3NT6 - chains A and B; structure by X-ray diffraction, 2.00 A resolution.

== Chain A (and B) ==
Name: FAD-dependent pyridine nucleotide-disulphide oxidoreductase
Source organism: Shewanella loihica
Notes: EC 1.8.1.14; chain B of this document is another copy of the same molecule, construct and numbering; everything in this record applies to it too
UniProtKB: A3QAV3 (A3QAV3_SHELP); residues 1-566 here = UniProt positions 1-566
Sequence (574 residues; numbered 1 to 574; the number before each row is that of its first residue):
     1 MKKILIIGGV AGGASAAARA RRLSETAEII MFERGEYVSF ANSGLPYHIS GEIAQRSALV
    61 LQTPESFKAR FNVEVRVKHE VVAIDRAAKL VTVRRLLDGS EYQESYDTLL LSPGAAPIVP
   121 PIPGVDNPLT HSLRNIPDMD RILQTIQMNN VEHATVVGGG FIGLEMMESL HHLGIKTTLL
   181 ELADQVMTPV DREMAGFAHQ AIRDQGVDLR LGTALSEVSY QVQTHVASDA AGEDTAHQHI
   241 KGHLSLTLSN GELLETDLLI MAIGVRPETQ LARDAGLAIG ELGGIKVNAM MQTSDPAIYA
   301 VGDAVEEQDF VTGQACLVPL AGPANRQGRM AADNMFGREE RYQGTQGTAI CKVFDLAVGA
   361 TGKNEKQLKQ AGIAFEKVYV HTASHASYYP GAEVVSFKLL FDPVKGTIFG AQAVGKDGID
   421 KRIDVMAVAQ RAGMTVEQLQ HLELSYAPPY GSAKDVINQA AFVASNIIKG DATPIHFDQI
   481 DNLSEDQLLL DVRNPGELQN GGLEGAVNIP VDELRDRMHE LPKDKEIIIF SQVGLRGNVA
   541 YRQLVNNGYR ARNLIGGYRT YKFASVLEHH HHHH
Not modelled in the structure: 566-574
Construct notes: engineered mutation Ser43 (Cys in A3QAV3), Ser531 (Cys in A3QAV3); expression tag (567-574)
Modified positions: Mse1, Mse31, Mse139, Mse148, Mse166, Mse167, Mse187, Mse194, Mse261, Mse290, Mse291, Mse330, Mse335, Mse426, Mse434, Mse518 (selenomethionine; parent Met)
Residues lining bound ligands:
  - coenzyme A (COA), molecule 1: Val10, Ala11, Ala14, Ser15, Ala18, Arg19, Arg22, Ser39, Phe40, Ala41, Asn42, Ser43, Leu61, Gln62, Phe67, Phe71, Ala321, Asn325, Arg329
  - coenzyme A (COA), molecule 2: Tyr379, Val380, Tyr388, Tyr446, Lys454, Gln459, Phe462, Val463, Asn466, Val533, Gly534, Leu535, Asn538, Asn553
  - FAD (flavin-adenine dinucleotide), molecule 1: Ile7, Gly8, Gly9, Val10, Ala11, Gly12, Gly13, Phe32, Glu33, Arg34, Phe40, Asn42, Ser43, Leu45, Pro46, His79, Glu80, Val81, Ser112, Pro113, Gly114, Ala115, Leu133, Arg134, Phe161, Ile162, Glu165, Leu271, Val301, Gly302, Asp303, Pro319, Leu320, Ala321, Gly322, Ala324
  - FAD, molecule 2: Tyr446, Ala447, Pro448

== Chain A / chain B interface ==
Residue-residue contacts - 151 pairs, chain A then chain B:
  Arg21(A) - Arg515(B)
  Arg21(A) - Asn546(B)
  Arg22(A) - Asn538(B)
  Arg22(A) - Arg542(B)  hydrogen bond (backbone-side chain)
  Arg22(A) - Asn546(B)  hydrogen bond (backbone-side chain)
  Leu23(A) - Asn546(B)
  Ser24(A) - Asn546(B)
  Glu25(A) - Arg515(B)  salt bridge
  Glu25(A) - Gln543(B)
  Glu25(A) - Asn546(B)
  Glu25(A) - Asn547(B)
  Ala41(A) - Tyr388(B)  hydrophobic
  Ser43(A) - Tyr388(B)
  Ser43(A) - Tyr446(B)  hydrogen bond
  Ser43(A) - Pro448(B)
  Gly44(A) - Tyr388(B)
  Tyr47(A) - Tyr389(B)  hydrophobic
  Tyr47(A) - Pro448(B)  hydrophobic
  Tyr47(A) - Pro449(B)
  Glu52(A) - Tyr389(B)
  Glu52(A) - Pro390(B)
  Ile53(A) - Tyr388(B)
  Ala58(A) - Tyr388(B)
  Ala69(A) - Asp512(B)
  Ala69(A) - Arg515(B)  hydrogen bond (backbone-side chain)
  Arg70(A) - Asp512(B)  salt bridge
  Arg70(A) - Arg515(B)  hydrogen bond (backbone-side chain)
  Arg70(A) - Arg536(B)
  Arg70(A) - Gln543(B)
  Phe71(A) - Arg515(B)
  Asn72(A) - Arg515(B)
  Ala321(A) - Tyr446(B)  hydrophobic
  Gly322(A) - Ala453(B)
  Asn325(A) - Ala453(B)
  Asn325(A) - Lys454(B)
  Arg326(A) - Gln440(B)
  Arg326(A) - Leu442(B)
  Arg326(A) - Glu443(B)
  Arg326(A) - Asn458(B)
  Arg326(A) - Phe462(B)
  Arg329(A) - Phe462(B)
  Arg329(A) - Asn466(B)
  Mse330(A) - His441(B)
  Arg338(A) - Asp471(B)  salt bridge
  Gln343(A) - His441(B)
  Thr345(A) - Glu443(B)
  Gln346(A) - Glu443(B)  hydrogen bond (backbone-side chain)
  Gly347(A) - Glu443(B)  hydrogen bond (backbone-side chain)
  Thr348(A) - Glu443(B)  hydrogen bond (side chain-backbone)
  Thr348(A) - Leu444(B)
  Thr348(A) - Ser445(B)
  Ala349(A) - Ser445(B)
  Ile350(A) - Ser445(B)
  Ile350(A) - Tyr446(B)
  Ile350(A) - Ala447(B)
  Ile350(A) - Tyr450(B)  hydrophobic
  Lys352(A) - Pro449(B)
  Lys352(A) - Tyr450(B)
  Leu356(A) - Tyr450(B)
  Ala357(A) - Tyr450(B)
  Tyr388(A) - Ala41(B)  hydrophobic
  Tyr388(A) - Ser43(B)
  Tyr388(A) - Gly44(B)
  Tyr388(A) - Ile53(B)
  Tyr388(A) - Ala58(B)
  Tyr389(A) - Tyr47(B)  hydrophobic
  Pro390(A) - Glu52(B)
  Asp420(A) - Lys421(B)  salt bridge
  Asp420(A) - Tyr450(B)
  Lys421(A) - Asp420(B)  salt bridge
  Lys421(A) - Lys421(B)
  Lys421(A) - Asp424(B)  salt bridge
  Ile423(A) - Ser445(B)
  Asp424(A) - Lys421(B)
  Asp424(A) - Val425(B)
  Asp424(A) - Leu444(B)
  Asp424(A) - Ser445(B)  hydrogen bond (side chain-backbone)
  Val425(A) - Asp424(B)
  Val425(A) - Val428(B)  hydrophobic
  Ala427(A) - Glu443(B)
  Val428(A) - Val425(B)  hydrophobic
  Val428(A) - Ala429(B)
  Val428(A) - Mse434(B)
  Val428(A) - Leu442(B)  hydrophobic
  Val428(A) - Leu444(B)  hydrophobic
  Arg431(A) - His441(B)  hydrogen bond (side chain-backbone)
  Arg431(A) - Glu443(B)  salt bridge
  Ala432(A) - Ala432(B)  hydrophobic
  Ala432(A) - Mse434(B)  hydrophobic
  Mse434(A) - Val428(B)
  Mse434(A) - Ala432(B)
  Gln440(A) - Arg326(B)
  His441(A) - Arg326(B)
  His441(A) - Gln343(B)  hydrogen bond
  His441(A) - Arg431(B)  hydrogen bond (backbone-side chain)
  Leu442(A) - Arg326(B)
  Leu442(A) - Val428(B)  hydrophobic
  Glu443(A) - Thr345(B)
  Glu443(A) - Gln346(B)  hydrogen bond (side chain-backbone)
  Glu443(A) - Gly347(B)  hydrogen bond (side chain-backbone)
  Glu443(A) - Thr348(B)  hydrogen bond (backbone-side chain)
  Glu443(A) - Ala427(B)
  Glu443(A) - Arg431(B)  salt bridge
  Leu444(A) - Thr348(B)
  Leu444(A) - Asp424(B)
  Leu444(A) - Val428(B)  hydrophobic
  Ser445(A) - Thr348(B)
  Ser445(A) - Ile350(B)
  Ser445(A) - Ile423(B)
  Ser445(A) - Asp424(B)  hydrogen bond (backbone-side chain)
  Tyr446(A) - Ser43(B)  hydrogen bond
  Tyr446(A) - Ile350(B)
  Ala447(A) - Ile350(B)
  Pro448(A) - Ser43(B)
  Pro448(A) - Tyr47(B)  hydrophobic
  Pro449(A) - Lys352(B)
  Tyr450(A) - Ile350(B)  hydrophobic
  Tyr450(A) - Lys352(B)
  Tyr450(A) - Leu356(B)
  Tyr450(A) - Ala357(B)
  Tyr450(A) - Asp420(B)
  Ala453(A) - Gly322(B)
  Ala453(A) - Asn325(B)
  Lys454(A) - Asn325(B)
  Lys454(A) - Arg326(B)
  Asn458(A) - Arg326(B)
  Phe462(A) - Arg326(B)
  Phe462(A) - Arg329(B)
  Asn466(A) - Arg329(B)
  Asp471(A) - Arg338(B)  salt bridge
  Val511(A) - Arg70(B)
  Asp512(A) - Ala69(B)
  Asp512(A) - Arg70(B)  salt bridge
  Arg515(A) - Arg21(B)
  Arg515(A) - Glu25(B)  salt bridge
  Arg515(A) - Ala69(B)  hydrogen bond (side chain-backbone)
  Arg515(A) - Arg70(B)  hydrogen bond (side chain-backbone)
  Arg515(A) - Phe71(B)
  Arg515(A) - Asn72(B)
  Arg536(A) - Arg70(B)
  Asn538(A) - Arg22(B)
  Val539(A) - Arg70(B)
  Arg542(A) - Arg22(B)  hydrogen bond (side chain-backbone)
  Gln543(A) - Glu25(B)
  Gln543(A) - Arg70(B)
  Asn546(A) - Arg21(B)
  Asn546(A) - Arg22(B)
  Asn546(A) - Leu23(B)
  Asn546(A) - Ser24(B)
  Asn546(A) - Glu25(B)
  Asn547(A) - Glu25(B)
Other interface residues (no listed pair), chain A (84 interface residues in all): Arg19, Lys68, Pro323, Glu340, Arg341, Tyr342, Gly344, Cys351, Ala429, Lys469, Leu535
Other interface residues (no listed pair), chain B (82 interface residues in all): Arg19, Lys68, Ala321, Pro323, Mse330, Glu340, Arg341, Gly344, Ala349, Cys351, Lys469, Val511, Val539

== Summary ==
84 residues of chain A and 82 residues of chain B are in contact; the contacts include 20 hydrogen bonds and
11 salt bridges. Among the polar pairs are Glu25(A)-Arg515(B), Arg70(A)-Asp512(B) and Arg338(A)-Asp471(B).
Chain A binds flavin-adenine dinucleotide and coenzyme A.
Chain A and chain B are both FAD-dependent pyridine nucleotide-disulphide oxidoreductase (Shewanella loihica);
the structure, Structure of the Shewanella loihica PV-4 NADH-dependent persulfide reductase C43S/C531S Double
Mutant, was determined by X-ray diffraction, deposited together with 3NTA and 3NTD.
